1UPM - chains B and E of the 16 polymer chains in the assembly; structure by X-ray diffraction, 2.30 A resolution.

Chain B (and E):
Name: Ribulose bisphosphate carboxylase large chain
From: Spinacia oleracea
Notes: EC 4.1.1.39; chain E of this document is another copy of the same molecule, construct and numbering; everything in this record applies to it too
UniProt: P00875 (RBL_SPIOL); residues 1-475 here = UniProt positions 1-475
Chain sequence (475 residues; numbered 1 to 475; the number before each row is that of its first residue):
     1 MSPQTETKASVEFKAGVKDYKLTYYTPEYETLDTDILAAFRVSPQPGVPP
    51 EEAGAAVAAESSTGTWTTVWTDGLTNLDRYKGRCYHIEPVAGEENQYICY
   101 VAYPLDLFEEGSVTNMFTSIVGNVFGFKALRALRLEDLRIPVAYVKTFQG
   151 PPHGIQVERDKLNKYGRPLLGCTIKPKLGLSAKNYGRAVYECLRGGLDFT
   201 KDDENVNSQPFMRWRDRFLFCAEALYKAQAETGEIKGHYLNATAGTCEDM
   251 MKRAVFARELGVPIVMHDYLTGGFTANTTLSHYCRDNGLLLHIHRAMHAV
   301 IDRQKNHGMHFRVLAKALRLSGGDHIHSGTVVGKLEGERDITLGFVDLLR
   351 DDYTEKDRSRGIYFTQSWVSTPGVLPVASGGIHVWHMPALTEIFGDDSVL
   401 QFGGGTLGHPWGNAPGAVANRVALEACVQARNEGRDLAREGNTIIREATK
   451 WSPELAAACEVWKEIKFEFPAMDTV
Disordered / not traced: 1-8
Modified / non-standard residues: Lys201 (lysine nz-carboxylic acid; KCX)
Bound ions: Ca2+: Lys201, Asp203, Glu204 (together with 2-carboxyarabinitol-1,5-diphosphate)
Residues lining bound ligands:
  - 2-carboxyarabinitol-1,5-diphosphate (CAP), molecule 1: Glu60, Thr65, Trp66, Asn123
  - 2-carboxyarabinitol-1,5-diphosphate (CAP), molecule 2: Thr173, Lys175, Lys177, Lys201, Asp203, Glu204, His294, Arg295, His298, His327, Lys334, Leu335, Ser379, Gly380, Gly381, Gln401, Phe402, Gly403, Gly404

How chain B and chain E interact:
Pairs across the interface - 16 pairs, chain B then chain E:
  Arg79(B) with Ser370(E)
  Leu105(B) with Lys146(E)
  Asp106(B) with Val369(E); Ser370(E), hydrogen bond
  Glu110(B) with Lys146(E), salt bridge
  Ala143(B) with Ala143(E), hydrophobic; Lys146(E)
  Lys146(B) with Leu105(E); Glu110(E), salt bridge; Ala143(E); Thr147(E)
  Thr147(B) with Lys146(E)
  Val369(B) with Leu105(E), hydrophobic; Asp106(E)
  Ser370(B) with Arg79(E); Asp106(E), hydrogen bond
Other interface residues (no listed pair), chain B (11 interface residues in all): Thr34, Val142
Other interface residues (no listed pair), chain E (11 interface residues in all): Thr34, Val142

Summary:
Chain B and chain E each contribute 11 residues to their interface, with 2 hydrogen bonds and 2 salt bridges.
Polar pairs include Glu110(B)-Lys146(E) and Asp106(B)-Ser370(E). Bound to chain B:
2-carboxyarabinitol-1,5-diphosphate. Lys201(B), Asp203(B) and Glu204(B) coordinate Ca2+.
Both chains are Ribulose bisphosphate carboxylase large chain (Spinacia oleracea). Entry 1UPM (Activated
spinach rubisco complexed with 2-carboxyarabinitol 2 bisphosphat and CA2+) was determined by X-ray
diffraction, deposited together with 1UPP.
